PDB entry 6UEW | X-ray diffraction, 2.40 A resolution | chains D and F of the 8 polymer chains in the assembly

Chain D (and F):
Protein: Ribulose bisphosphate carboxylase small chain
From: Halothiobacillus neapolitanus (strain ATCC 23641 / c2)
Notes: EC 4.1.1.39; chain F of this document is another copy of the same molecule, construct and numbering; everything in this record applies to it too
UniProtKB: P45686 (RBS_HALNC); numbering as in UniProt (aligned over 1-110)
Amino-acid sequence (110 residues; row label = number of the first residue in the row):
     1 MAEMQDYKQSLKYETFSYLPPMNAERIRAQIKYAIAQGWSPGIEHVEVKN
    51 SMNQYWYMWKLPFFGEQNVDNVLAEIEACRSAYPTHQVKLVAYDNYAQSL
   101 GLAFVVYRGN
Not modelled in the structure: 1-3, 110 (chain F: 1-3, 109-110)

Interface between chain D and chain F:
Contacting residue pairs (8):
  Met-58(D) / Asp-6(F)
  Trp-59(D) / Asp-6(F)
  Lys-60(D) / Met-4(F)
  Leu-61(D) / Met-4(F)  hydrophobic
  Ala-82(D) / Lys-8(F)
  Tyr-83(D) / Asp-6(F)  hydrogen bond
  Tyr-83(D) / Tyr-7(F)
  Tyr-83(D) / Lys-8(F)
Interface residues without a listed pair, chain D (7 interface residues in all): Tyr-57
Interface residues without a listed pair, chain F (5 interface residues in all): Gln-9

Summary:
7 residues of chain D face 5 of chain F across their interface, with 1 hydrogen bond. The hydrogen-bonded pair
is Tyr-83(D)/Asp-6(F).
Both chains are Ribulose bisphosphate carboxylase small chain (Halothiobacillus neapolitanus (strain ATCC
23641 / c2)). Entry 6UEW (Rubisco / CsoS2 N-peptide complex responsible for alpha-carboxysome cargo loading)
was determined by X-ray diffraction.
